Entry 6OMO (X-ray diffraction, 2.80 A resolution); this record covers chains I and J.

Chain I (and J):
Name: Bone morphogenetic protein 6
Source organism: Homo sapiens
Notes: chain J of this document is another copy of the same molecule, construct and numbering; everything in this record applies to it too
UniProtKB: P22004 (BMP6_HUMAN); residues 36-139 here correspond to UniProt positions 410-513 (UniProt number = residue number + 374)
Amino-acid sequence (104 residues; each row starts with the number of its first residue):
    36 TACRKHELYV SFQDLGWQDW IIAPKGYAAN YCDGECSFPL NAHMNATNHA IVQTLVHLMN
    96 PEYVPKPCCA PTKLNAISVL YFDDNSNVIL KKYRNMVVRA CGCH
Disulfide bonds: Cys38-Cys104, Cys67-Cys136, Cys71-Cys138
Covalently attached groups: N-acetylglucosamine (NAG) linked to Asn80
UniProt features mapped onto this chain:
  - glycosylation: Asn80 (N-linked (GlcNAc...) asparagine)

Interface between chain I and chain J:
Disulfides between the chains: Cys103(I)-Cys103(J)
Residue-residue contacts (42; chain I residue first):
  Leu43(I) - Val99(J)  hydrophobic
  Val45(I) - Val87(J)  hydrophobic
  Val45(I) - Val91(J)  hydrophobic
  Asp49(I) - Met94(J)
  Leu50(I) - Met94(J)  hydrophobic
  Trp52(I) - Leu90(J)  hydrophobic
  Tyr62(I) - Val87(J)
  Asn65(I) - His84(J)  hydrogen bond (backbone-side chain)
  Tyr66(I) - Gln88(J)
  Tyr66(I) - Tyr98(J)  hydrogen bond (side chain-backbone)
  Tyr66(I) - Pro100(J)
  Asp68(I) - Pro100(J)
  Thr82(I) - Leu109(J)
  Asn83(I) - Arg129(J)  hydrogen bond (side chain-backbone)
  Asn83(I) - Asn130(J)
  Asn83(I) - Met131(J)
  His84(I) - Asn65(J)  hydrogen bond (side chain-backbone)
  His84(I) - Leu109(J)
  His84(I) - Asn130(J)  hydrogen bond (backbone-backbone)
  His84(I) - Met131(J)
  His84(I) - Val133(J)
  Val87(I) - Tyr62(J)
  Gln88(I) - Tyr66(J)
  Val91(I) - Val45(J)  hydrophobic
  Met94(I) - Asp49(J)
  Tyr98(I) - Tyr66(J)
  Val99(I) - Leu43(J)  hydrophobic
  Pro100(I) - Tyr66(J)
  Cys103(I) - Cys103(J)  disulfide
  Cys103(I) - Cys104(J)  hydrogen bond (side chain-backbone)
  Cys104(I) - Cys103(J)  hydrogen bond (backbone-side chain)
  Ala105(I) - Cys103(J)  hydrophobic
  Ala105(I) - His139(J)
  Pro106(I) - His139(J)
  Tyr128(I) - Asn83(J)
  Arg129(I) - Asn83(J)  hydrogen bond (backbone-side chain)
  Asn130(I) - Asn83(J)
  Asn130(I) - His84(J)  hydrogen bond (backbone-backbone)
  Met131(I) - Asn83(J)
  Met131(I) - His84(J)
  Val133(I) - His84(J)
  His139(I) - Pro106(J)
Other interface residues (no listed pair), chain I (33 interface residues in all): Ala64, Cys67, Leu90, Leu109
Other interface residues (no listed pair), chain J (31 interface residues in all): Leu50, Ala64, Asp68, Thr82, Ala105, Tyr128

Summary:
33 residues of chain I face 31 of chain J across their interface; the contacts include 1 disulfide bond and 9
hydrogen bonds. Among the polar pairs are Asn65(I)-His84(J), Tyr66(I)-Tyr98(J) and Asn83(I)-Arg129(J).
Covalently linked N-acetylglucosamine: at Asn80(I).
Chain I and chain J are both Bone morphogenetic protein 6 (Homo sapiens); the structure, Human BMP6 homodimer,
was determined by X-ray diffraction, deposited together with 6OML and 6OMN.
